Entry 5A03 (X-ray diffraction, 1.85 A resolution); this record covers chains A and E.

== Chain A (and E) ==
Molecule: Aldose-aldose oxidoreductase
Organism: Caulobacter crescentus CB15
Notes: EC 1.1.99.-; chain E of this document is another copy of the same molecule, construct and numbering; everything in this record applies to it too
Amino-acid sequence (339 residues; each row starts with the number of its first residue):
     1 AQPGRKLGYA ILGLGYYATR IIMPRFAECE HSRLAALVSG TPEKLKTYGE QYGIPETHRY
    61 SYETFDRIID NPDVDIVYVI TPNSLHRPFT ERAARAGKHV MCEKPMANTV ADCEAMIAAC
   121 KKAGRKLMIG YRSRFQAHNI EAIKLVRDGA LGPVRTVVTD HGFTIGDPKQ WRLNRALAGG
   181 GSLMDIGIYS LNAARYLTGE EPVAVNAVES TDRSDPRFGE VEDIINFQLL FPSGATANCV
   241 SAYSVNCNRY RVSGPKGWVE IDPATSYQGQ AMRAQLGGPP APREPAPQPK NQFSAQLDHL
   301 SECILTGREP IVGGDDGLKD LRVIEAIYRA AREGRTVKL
Not modelled in the structure: 1-4
Small-molecule neighbours:
  - NADPH (NDP; NADPH dihydro-nicotinamide-adenine-dinucleotide phosphate): Gly13, Leu14, Gly15, Tyr16, Tyr17, Ala18, Val38, Ser39, Gly40, Thr41, Lys44, Tyr62, Ile80, Thr81, Pro82, Asn83, Leu85, His86, Glu103, Lys104, Pro105, Gly130, Arg132, Trp171, Arg172, Leu177, Asp185, Tyr189, Tyr267
  - beta-D-xylopyranose (XYP), molecule 1: Gly15, Tyr16, Lys44, Trp171
  - beta-D-xylopyranose (XYP), molecule 2: Thr19, Arg20, Tyr48, Gln51
  - beta-D-xylopyranose (XYP), molecule 3: Gly40, Thr41, Tyr62
  - beta-D-xylopyranose (XYP), molecule 4: Lys104, Arg132, Phe163, Arg172, Asp185, Ile186, Tyr189, Tyr267

== How chain A and chain E interact ==
Contacting residue pairs - 72 pairs, chain A then chain E:
  Arg155(A) - Ser210(E)  hydrogen bond (side chain-backbone)
  Arg155(A) - Asp223(E)  salt bridge
  Arg155(A) - Ile224(E)
  Arg155(A) - Ser244(E)  hydrogen bond
  Arg155(A) - Val245(E)
  Thr156(A) - Ile224(E)
  Val158(A) - Val158(E)  hydrophobic
  Val158(A) - Asp160(E)
  Val158(A) - Val240(E)  hydrophobic
  Val158(A) - Arg249(E)
  Asp160(A) - Val158(E)
  Thr164(A) - Pro255(E)
  Asn206(A) - Asn206(E)
  Asn206(A) - Ala207(E)  hydrogen bond (side chain-backbone)
  Asn206(A) - Val208(E)
  Asn206(A) - Gln228(E)
  Ala207(A) - Asn206(E)  hydrogen bond (backbone-side chain)
  Ala207(A) - Gln228(E)
  Val208(A) - Asn206(E)
  Val208(A) - Gln228(E)
  Ser210(A) - Arg155(E)  hydrogen bond (backbone-side chain)
  Ser210(A) - Gly234(E)  hydrogen bond (side chain-backbone)
  Ser210(A) - Thr236(E)
  Asp223(A) - Arg155(E)  salt bridge
  Ile224(A) - Arg155(E)
  Asn226(A) - Gln228(E)  hydrogen bond (backbone-side chain)
  Asn226(A) - Thr236(E)  hydrogen bond
  Asn226(A) - Asn238(E)
  Phe227(A) - Gln228(E)
  Gln228(A) - Asn206(E)
  Gln228(A) - Ala207(E)
  Gln228(A) - Val208(E)
  Gln228(A) - Asn226(E)  hydrogen bond (side chain-backbone)
  Gln228(A) - Phe227(E)
  Gln228(A) - Gln228(E)
  Gly234(A) - Ser210(E)  hydrogen bond (backbone-side chain)
  Thr236(A) - Ser210(E)
  Thr236(A) - Asn226(E)  hydrogen bond
  Asn238(A) - Asn226(E)
  Asn238(A) - Asn238(E)
  Asn238(A) - Cys239(E)  hydrogen bond (side chain-backbone)
  Asn238(A) - Val240(E)
  Cys239(A) - Asn238(E)  hydrogen bond (backbone-side chain)
  Val240(A) - Val158(E)  hydrophobic
  Val240(A) - Asn238(E)
  Ser244(A) - Arg155(E)  hydrogen bond
  Ser244(A) - Gly254(E)
  Ser244(A) - Pro255(E)
  Val245(A) - Arg155(E)
  Val245(A) - Ser253(E)
  Val245(A) - Gly254(E)
  Asn246(A) - Trp258(E)  hydrogen bond (backbone-side chain)
  Arg249(A) - Val158(E)
  Arg249(A) - Arg249(E)
  Arg249(A) - Arg251(E)
  Arg249(A) - Glu260(E)  salt bridge
  Arg251(A) - Arg249(E)
  Arg251(A) - Asp262(E)  salt bridge
  Ser253(A) - Val245(E)
  Gly254(A) - Val245(E)
  Pro255(A) - Thr164(E)
  Pro255(A) - Ser244(E)
  Trp258(A) - Asn246(E)  hydrogen bond (side chain-backbone)
  Glu260(A) - Arg249(E)  salt bridge
  Asp262(A) - Arg251(E)  salt bridge
  Asp262(A) - Arg273(E)  salt bridge
  Arg273(A) - Asp262(E)  salt bridge
  Gly334(A) - Arg335(E)
  Gly334(A) - Thr336(E)  hydrogen bond (backbone-backbone)
  Arg335(A) - Gly334(E)
  Arg335(A) - Arg335(E)
  Thr336(A) - Gly334(E)  hydrogen bond (backbone-backbone)
Other interface residues (no listed pair), chain A (37 interface residues in all): Glu209, Leu230, Cys247
Other interface residues (no listed pair), chain E (37 interface residues in all): Thr156, Glu209, Leu230, Cys247

== Summary ==
Chain A and chain E each contribute 37 residues to their interface; the contacts include 18 hydrogen bonds and
8 salt bridges. Among the polar pairs are Arg155(A)-Asp223(E), Arg249(A)-Glu260(E) and Arg251(A)-Asp262(E).
Bound to chain A: NADPH and 4 copies of beta-D-xylopyranose.
Both chains are Aldose-aldose oxidoreductase (Caulobacter crescentus CB15). Entry 5A03 (Crystal structure of
aldose-aldose oxidoreductase from Caulobacter crescentus complexed with xylose) was determined by X-ray
diffraction (same publication as 5A02, 5A04, 5A05 and 5A06).
